PDB entry 5T0V | electron microscopy, 17.50 A resolution (very low resolution: no residue pairs are listed; an interface is given only as per-side residue counts) | chains s and T of the 48 polymer chains in the assembly

== Chain s ==
Protein: Iron sulfur cluster assembly protein 1, mitochondrial
From: Saccharomyces cerevisiae
Reference sequence: Q03020 (ISU1_YEAST); numbering as in UniProt (aligned over 28-165)
Amino-acid sequence (142 residues; row label = number of the first residue in the row):
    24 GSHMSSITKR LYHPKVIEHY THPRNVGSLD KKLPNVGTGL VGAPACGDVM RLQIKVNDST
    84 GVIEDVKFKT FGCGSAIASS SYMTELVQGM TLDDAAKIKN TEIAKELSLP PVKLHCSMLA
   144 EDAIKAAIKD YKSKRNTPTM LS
Disulfides: Cys-69/Cys-139
Construct notes: expression tag (24-27)
Curated features (UniProtKB/Swiss-Prot):
  - region: Leu-132 to Lys-136 (SSQ1 binding region)
  - mutagenesis: Leu-63 (L63S: In ISU1(LVF/SSS); no growth and abolishes interaction with both JAC1 and NFS1; when associated with S-72 and S-94), Cys-69 (C69A: Fails to complement an isu1 deletion mutation), Val-72 (V72S: In ISU1(LVF/SSS); no growth and abolishes interaction with both JAC1 and NFS1; when associated with S-63 and S-94), Phe-94 (F94S: In ISU1(LVF/SSS); no growth and abolishes interaction with both JAC1 and NFS1; when associated with S-63 and S-72), Cys-96 (C96A: Fails to complement an isu1 deletion mutation), Leu-132 (L132A: No growth), Pro-133 (P133A: Wild-type growth), Pro-134 to Lys-136 (No growth; no interaction with frataxin and SSQ1), Pro-134 (P134A: Slow growth; no interaction with SSQ1), Val-135 (V135A: Wild-type growth; no interaction with SSQ1), Lys-136 (K136A: No growth; no interaction with SSQ1), Cys-139 (C139A: Fails to complement an isu1 deletion mutation), 1 further mutagenesis entry in UniProt

== Chain T ==
Protein: Frataxin homolog, mitochondrial
From: Saccharomyces cerevisiae
Notes: EC 1.16.3.1
Reference sequence: Q07540 (FRDA_YEAST); residue numbers follow UniProt; this construct covers 52-172
Amino-acid sequence (121 residues; each row starts with the number of its first residue):
    52 VESSTDGQVV PQEVLNLPLE KAHEEADDYL DHLLDSLEEL SEAHPDCIPD VELSHGVMTL
   112 EIPAFGTYVI NKQPPNKQIW LASPLSGPNR FDLLNGEWVS LRNGTKLTDI LTEEVEKAIS
   172 K
Construct notes: conflict Ala-73 (Tyr in Q07540)
Curated features (UniProtKB/Swiss-Prot):
  - mutagenesis: Asp-79 (D79A: Nearly abolishes ferroxidase activity, slows down oligomerization, impairs resistance to iron-catalyzed oxidative stress, no effect on Fe(2+) delivery and cell growth; when associated with A-82), Asp-82 (D82A: Nearly abolishes ferroxidase activity, slows down oligomerization, impairs resistance to iron-catalyzed oxidative stress, no effect on Fe(2+) delivery and cell growth; when associated with A-79), Glu-93 (E93A: Impairs oligomerization and iron mineralization; E93A: Impairs resistance to iron-catalyzed oxidative stress, no effect on Fe(2+) delivery and cell growth; when associated with A-97 and A-103), Asp-97 (D97A: Impairs resistance to iron-catalyzed oxidative stress, no effect on Fe(2+) delivery and cell growth; when associated with A-93 and A-103), Glu-103 (E103A: Impairs resistance to iron-catalyzed oxidative stress, no effect on Fe(2+) delivery and cell growth; when associated with A-93 and A-97), Asn-122 to Gln-124 (Impairs cell growth, lowers activity of mitochondrial iron-sulfur cluster-containing enzymes, no effect on iron binding and oligomerization), Gln-129 (Q129A: Impairs cell growth and lowers aconitase activity), Ile-130 (I130A: Impairs cell growth and lowers aconitase activity), Trp-131 (W131A: Impairs cell growth, lowers aconitase activity and strongly decreases interaction with ISU1; W131F: Lowers aconitase activity and no effexct on interaction with ISU1), Arg-141 (R141A: Impairs cell growth and lowers aconitase activity)
From the paper describing this entry:
  - disease-associated variants - I130F, W131R, R141C: decreased stability (proposed by the authors, not directly observed)
  - self-association interface (contacts with another copy of this molecule); pairs are residue here / residue on that copy: Arg-141/Glu-76

== Interface between chain s and chain T ==
At this resolution (18 A) residue pairs are not listed: 28 residues of chain s and 16 of chain T lie at the interface.
Interface features reported in the paper:
  - interface residues, chain T: Val-52(T)

== In short ==
Chain s and chain T form an interface of 28 and 16 residues respectively. UniProt lists 12 mutagenesis sites
on chain s; 12 mutagenesis sites on chain T. From the paper: I130F, W131R and R141C of chain T reduce
stability; the interface residue Val-52(T).
Chain s is Iron sulfur cluster assembly protein 1, mitochondrial and chain T is Frataxin homolog,
mitochondrial, both from Saccharomyces cerevisiae; the structure, Architecture of the Yeast Mitochondrial
Iron-Sulfur Cluster Assembly Machinery: the Sub-Complex Formed by the Iron Donor ..., was determined by
electron microscopy.
